PDB entry 8ZMT | electron microscopy, 2.52 A resolution | chains O and Q of the 20 polymer chains in the assembly

Chain O:
Name: Cytochrome c1, heme protein, mitochondrial
Source organism: Saccharomyces cerevisiae
Notes: EC 7.1.1.8
Reference sequence: A0A5B9RH60 (A0A5B9RH60_YEASX); numbering as in UniProt (aligned over 62-309)
Sequence (248 residues; each row starts with the number of its first residue):
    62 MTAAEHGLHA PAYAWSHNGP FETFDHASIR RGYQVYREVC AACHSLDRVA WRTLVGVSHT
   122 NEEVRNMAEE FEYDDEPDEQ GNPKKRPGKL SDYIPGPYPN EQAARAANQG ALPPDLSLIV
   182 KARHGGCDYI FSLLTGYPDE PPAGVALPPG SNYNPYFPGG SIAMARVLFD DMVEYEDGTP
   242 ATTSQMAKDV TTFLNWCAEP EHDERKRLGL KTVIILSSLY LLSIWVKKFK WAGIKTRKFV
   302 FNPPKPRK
Ion coordination: heme Fe near His-105 (its only coordinating residue here)
Residues lining bound ligands:
  - cardiolipin (CN3; (2R,5S,11R,14R)-5,8,11-trihydroxy-2-(nonanoyloxy)-5,11-dioxido-16-oxo-14-[(propanoyloxy)methyl]-4,6,10,12,15-pentaoxa-5,11-diphosphanonadec-1-yl undecanoate): Tyr-281, Ile-285, Lys-288, Lys-289
  - heme (HEM): Val-100, Cys-101, Cys-104, His-105, Asn-169, Ala-172, Leu-173, Pro-174, Pro-175, Leu-177, Ile-180, Arg-184, Tyr-190, Ile-191, Leu-194, Leu-195, Phe-218, Ile-223, Ala-224, Met-225, Val-228, Leu-229

Chain Q:
Name: Cytochrome b-c1 complex subunit 6, mitochondrial
Source organism: Saccharomyces cerevisiae
Reference sequence: P00127 (QCR6_YEAST); residue numbers follow UniProt; this construct covers 73-147
Sequence (75 residues; numbered 73 to 147; the number before each row is that of its first residue):
    73 EVTDQLEDLR EHFKNTEEGK ALVHHYEECA ERVKIQQQQP GYADLEHKED CVEEFFHLQH
   133 YLDTATAPRL FDKLK
Disulfides: Cys-101/Cys-123

How chain O and chain Q interact:
Residue-residue contacts - 38 pairs, chain O then chain Q:
  Ala-64(O) with Phe-128(Q)
  Leu-69(O) with Phe-128(Q), hydrophobic; Gln-131(Q)
  Pro-72(O) with Asp-135(Q); Ala-139(Q), hydrophobic
  Ala-73(O) with Ala-139(Q)
  Tyr-74(O) with Ala-139(Q), hydrophobic; Leu-142(Q), hydrophobic; Phe-143(Q), hydrophobic
  Ala-75(O) with Phe-143(Q)
  Trp-76(O) with Phe-143(Q), hydrophobic
  Arg-92(O) with Lys-147(Q)
  Phe-192(O) with Leu-142(Q), hydrophobic
  Thr-196(O) with Leu-78(Q); Arg-82(Q)
  Pro-203(O) with Tyr-98(Q)
  Ala-204(O) with Tyr-98(Q); Ala-102(Q), hydrophobic; Asp-122(Q); Cys-123(Q), hydrogen bond (backbone-backbone)
  Gly-205(O) with Asp-122(Q)
  Val-206(O) with Val-124(Q), hydrophobic
  Pro-216(O) with Phe-128(Q)
  Tyr-217(O) with Asp-135(Q), hydrogen bond
  Asp-231(O) with Asp-76(Q)
  Thr-240(O) with Lys-147(Q)
  Thr-243(O) with Val-74(Q); Thr-75(Q); Asp-76(Q); Gln-77(Q), hydrogen bond
  Thr-244(O) with Asp-76(Q)
  Ser-245(O) with Asp-76(Q), hydrogen bond; Leu-78(Q); Leu-146(Q)
  Gln-246(O) with Leu-146(Q); Lys-147(Q), hydrogen bond (side chain-backbone)
  Lys-249(O) with Leu-146(Q); Lys-147(Q), hydrogen bond (side chain-backbone)
Interface residues without a listed pair, chain O (30 interface residues in all): Ala-65, Gly-68, His-70, Pro-199, Tyr-214, Asp-238, Pro-241
Interface residues without a listed pair, chain Q (22 interface residues in all): Val-105, Glu-121, Phe-127

Summary:
30 residues of chain O face 22 of chain Q across their interface, with 6 hydrogen bonds. Among the polar pairs
are Tyr-217(O)/Asp-135(Q), Thr-243(O)/Gln-77(Q) and Ser-245(O)/Asp-76(Q). Bound to chain O: cardiolipin and
heme.
Here chain O is Cytochrome c1, heme protein, mitochondrial and chain Q is Cytochrome b-c1 complex subunit 6,
mitochondrial, both from Saccharomyces cerevisiae. Entry 8ZMT (Cryo-EM structure of Saccharomyces cerevisiae
bc1 complex in Metyltetraprole-bound state) was determined by electron microscopy, deposited together with
8YHQ and 8YIN.
